Entry 8IY9 (electron microscopy, 3.37 A resolution); this record covers chains A and H of the 5 polymer chains in the assembly.

Chain A:
Protein: Guanine nucleotide-binding protein G(o) subunit alpha
From: Homo sapiens
UniProtKB: P09471 (GNAO_HUMAN); residue numbers follow UniProt; this construct covers 6-55, 182-230, 241-354
Chain sequence (240 residues; each row starts with the number of its first residue; note: 126 numbers in that range are skipped by the numbering (no residue carries them; nothing is unmodelled there); numbers below 1 keep their minus sign (Met-11 is residue -11)):
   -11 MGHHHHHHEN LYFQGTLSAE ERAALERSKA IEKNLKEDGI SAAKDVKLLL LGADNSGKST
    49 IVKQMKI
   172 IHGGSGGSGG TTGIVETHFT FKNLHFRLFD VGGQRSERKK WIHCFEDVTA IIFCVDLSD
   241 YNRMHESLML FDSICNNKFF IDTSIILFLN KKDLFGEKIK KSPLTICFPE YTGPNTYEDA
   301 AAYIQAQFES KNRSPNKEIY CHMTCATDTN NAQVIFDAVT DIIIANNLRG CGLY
Disordered / not traced: -11 to 5, 172-182, 241-244
Sequence notes: initiating methionine (-11); expression tag (-10 to 5); engineered mutation Asp42 (Gly in P09471), Asn43 (Glu in P09471), Asp227 (Ala in P09471), Asp230 (Gly in P09471), Ala332 (Ile in P09471), Ile335 (Val in P09471); linker (172-181)
Curated features (UniProtKB/Swiss-Prot):
  - region: Lys35 to Ala41, Ser44 to Thr48 (G1 motif), Phe197 to Arg206 (G3 motif), Ile266 to Asp273 (G4 motif), Thr324 to Thr329 (G5 motif)
  - binding site (GTP): Lys46, Ser47, Thr48, Asn270, Asp273, Cys325
  - binding site (Mg(2+)): Ser47, Thr182
  - modified residue: Gln205 (5-glutamyl histamine), Cys351 (ADP-ribosylcysteine)
  - lipidation: Cys351 (S-palmitoyl cysteine)

Chain H:
Protein: ScFv16 (Antibody Fragment)
From: Mus musculus
Notes: antibody fragment or engineered binder
Chain sequence (248 residues; numbered 1 to 248; the number before each row is that of its first residue):
     1 DVQLVESGGG LVQPGGSRKL SCSASGFAFS SFGMHWVRQA PEKGLEWVAY ISSGSGTIYY
    61 ADTVKGRFTI SRDDPKNTLF LQMTSLRSED TAMYYCVRSI YYYGSSPFDF WGQGTTLTVS
   121 SGGGGSGGGG SGGGGSDIVM TQATSSVPVT PGESVSISCR SSKSLLHSNG NTYLYWFLQR
   181 PGQSPQLLIY RMSNLASGVP DRFSGSGSGT AFTLTISRLE AEDVGVYYCM QHLEYPLTFG
   241 AGTKLELK
Disordered / not traced: 73-75, 121-134
Disulfide bonds: Cys22-Cys96, Cys159-Cys229

How chain A and chain H interact:
Residue-residue contacts (15):
  Ala7(A) with Tyr173(H), hydrophobic; Leu233(H)
  Glu8(A) with Tyr101(H); Pro107(H); Tyr173(H); Tyr175(H), hydrogen bond; Arg191(H), salt bridge
  Arg10(A) with Tyr59(H), hydrogen bond
  Ala11(A) with Tyr101(H), hydrophobic
  Ala12(A) with Tyr101(H)
  Glu14(A) with Ser52(H), hydrogen bond; Thr57(H), hydrogen bond
  Arg15(A) with Ile100(H); Tyr101(H); Tyr102(H)
Also at the interface, not in a pair above, chain A (9 interface residues in all): Ser6, Glu9
Also at the interface, not in a pair above, chain H (17 interface residues in all): Ser31, Tyr50, Ser53, Gly56, His167, His232

In short:
9 residues of chain A and 17 residues of chain H are in contact, with 4 hydrogen bonds and 1 salt bridge.
Among the polar pairs are Glu8(A)-Arg191(H), Glu8(A)-Tyr175(H) and Arg10(A)-Tyr59(H).
Here chain A is Guanine nucleotide-binding protein G(o) subunit alpha (Homo sapiens) and chain H is ScFv16
(Antibody Fragment) (Mus musculus). Entry 8IY9 (Structure of Niacin-GPR109A-G protein complex) was determined
by electron microscopy together with 8IYH, 8IYW, 8JER and 8JHN from the same study.
